7JFO - chains A and E of the 24 polymer chains in the assembly; structure by electron microscopy, 2.13 A resolution.

[Chain A (and E)]
Molecule: Ribulose bisphosphate carboxylase large chain
Source organism: Chlamydomonas reinhardtii
Notes: EC 4.1.1.39; chain E of this document is another copy of the same molecule, construct and numbering; everything in this record applies to it too
UniProtKB: P00877 (RBL_CHLRE); numbering as in UniProt (aligned over 1-475)
Sequence (475 residues; row label = number of the first residue in the row):
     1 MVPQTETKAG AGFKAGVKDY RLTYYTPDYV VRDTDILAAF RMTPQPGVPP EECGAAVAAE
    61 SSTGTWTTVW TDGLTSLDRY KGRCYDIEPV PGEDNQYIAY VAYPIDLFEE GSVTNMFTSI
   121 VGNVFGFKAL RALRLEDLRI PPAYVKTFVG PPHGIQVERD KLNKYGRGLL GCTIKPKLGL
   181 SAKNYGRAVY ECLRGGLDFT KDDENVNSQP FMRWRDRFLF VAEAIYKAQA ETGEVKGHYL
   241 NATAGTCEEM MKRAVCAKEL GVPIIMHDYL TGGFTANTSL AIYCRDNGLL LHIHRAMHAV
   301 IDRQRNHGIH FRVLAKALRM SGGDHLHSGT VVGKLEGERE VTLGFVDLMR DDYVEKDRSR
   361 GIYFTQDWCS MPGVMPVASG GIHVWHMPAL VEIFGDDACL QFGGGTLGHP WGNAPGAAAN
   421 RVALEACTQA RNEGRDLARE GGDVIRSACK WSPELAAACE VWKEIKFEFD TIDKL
Disordered / not traced: 1-17, 462-475
Differences from the reference sequence: conflict P46 (Leu in P00877)
Modified positions: C256 (S-methylcysteine; SMC)

[Interface between chain A and chain E]
Pairs across the interface - 17 pairs, chain A then chain E:
  S181(A) with Q156(E)
  K183(A) with D160(E); Y165(E), hydrogen bond
  P210(A) with K146(E); S370(E)
  R213(A) with R285(E)
  R215(A) with R285(E); D286(E), hydrogen bond (side chain-backbone); N287(E), hydrogen bond (side chain-backbone); G288(E)
  D216(A) with H153(E), salt bridge; V157(E); K161(E), salt bridge
  L219(A) with K161(E)
  F220(A) with D160(E); K161(E)
  K252(A) with D286(E), salt bridge
Other interface residues (no listed pair), chain E (13 interface residues in all): N163

[Summary]
9 residues of chain A and 13 residues of chain E are in contact, with 3 hydrogen bonds and 3 salt bridges.
Among the polar pairs are D216(A)-H153(E), D216(A)-K161(E) and K252(A)-D286(E).
Chain A and chain E are both Ribulose bisphosphate carboxylase large chain (Chlamydomonas reinhardtii); the
structure, EPYC1(49-72)-bound Rubisco, was determined by electron microscopy together with 7JN4 and 7JSX from
the same study.
